Entry 2EEX (X-ray diffraction, 2.00 A resolution); this record covers chain A.

== Chain A ==
Name: Endoglucanase
Source organism: Clostridium thermocellum
Notes: EC 3.2.1.4, 3.2.1.151
UniProt: P71140 (P71140_CLOTM); residues 5-519 here correspond to UniProt positions 773-1287 (UniProt number = residue number + 768)
Chain sequence (519 residues; each row starts with the number of its first residue):
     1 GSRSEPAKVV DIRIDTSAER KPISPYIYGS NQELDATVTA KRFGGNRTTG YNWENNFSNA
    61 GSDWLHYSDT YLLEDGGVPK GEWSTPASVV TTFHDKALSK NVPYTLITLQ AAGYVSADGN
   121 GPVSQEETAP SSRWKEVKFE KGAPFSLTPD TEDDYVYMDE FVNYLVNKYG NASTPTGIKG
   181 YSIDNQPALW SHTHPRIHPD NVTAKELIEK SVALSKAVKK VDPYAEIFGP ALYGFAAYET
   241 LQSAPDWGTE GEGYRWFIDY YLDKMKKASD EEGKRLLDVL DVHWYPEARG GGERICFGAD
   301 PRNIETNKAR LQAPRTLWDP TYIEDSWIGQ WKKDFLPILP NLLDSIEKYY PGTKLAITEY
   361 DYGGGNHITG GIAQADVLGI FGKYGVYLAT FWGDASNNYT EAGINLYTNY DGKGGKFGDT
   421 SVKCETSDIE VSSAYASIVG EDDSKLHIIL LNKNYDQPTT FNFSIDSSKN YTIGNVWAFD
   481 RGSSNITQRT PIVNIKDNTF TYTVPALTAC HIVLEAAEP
Disordered / not traced: 1-6, 516-519
Differences from the reference sequence: expression tag (1-4); engineered mutation Q186 (Glu954 in P71140)
Ion coordination: Zn2+: D35, E126, A395, E401; Ca2+: E54, D150, D153, Y155

== Overview ==
The Zn2+ site is built by D35, E126, A395 and E401. E54, D150, D153 and Y155 coordinate Ca2+.
Chain A is Endoglucanase (Clostridium thermocellum); the structure, Crystal structure of Cel44A, GH family 44
endoglucanase from Clostridium thermocellum, was determined by X-ray diffraction, deposited together with
2E0P, 2E4T, 2EJ1, 2EO7 and 2EQD.
